PDB entry 8CZO | electron microscopy, 4.30 A resolution (low resolution: residue-level contacts below are approximate; hydrogen-bond / salt-bridge calls are withheld) | chains O and S of the 44 polymer chains in the assembly

[Chain O (and S)]
Name: B-cell lymphoma/leukemia 10
From: Homo sapiens
Notes: chain S of this document is another copy of the same molecule, construct and numbering; everything in this record applies to it too
Reference sequence: O95999 (BCL10_HUMAN); numbering as in UniProt (aligned over 10-115)
Chain sequence (106 residues; each row starts with the number of its first residue):
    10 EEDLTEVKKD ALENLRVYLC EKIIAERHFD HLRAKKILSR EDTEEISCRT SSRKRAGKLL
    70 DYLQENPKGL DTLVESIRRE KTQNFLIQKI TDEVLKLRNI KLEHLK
UniProt features mapped onto this chain:
  - cross-link (Glycyl lysine isopeptide (Lys-Gly)): Lys17 (interchain with G-Cter in ubiquitin), Lys31 (interchain with G-Cter in ubiquitin), Lys63 (interchain with G-Cter in ubiquitin)
Reported in the primary citation:
  - disease-associated variants - R58Q (Tm change 4.2 degC): increased stability

[Chain O / chain S interface]
Contacting residue pairs - 16 pairs, chain O then chain S:
  Ile46(O) - Lys90(S)
  Leu47(O) - Lys90(S)
  Ser48(O) - His37(S)
  Ser48(O) - Lys90(S)
  Glu50(O) - His37(S)
  Asp51(O) - His37(S)
  Glu54(O) - Arg36(S)
  Glu74(O) - Glu30(S)
  Glu74(O) - Lys31(S)
  Glu74(O) - Ile33(S)
  Asn75(O) - Lys31(S)
  Asn75(O) - Phe94(S)
  Pro76(O) - Lys31(S)
  Pro76(O) - Phe94(S)
  Pro76(O) - Gln97(S)
  Lys77(O) - Phe94(S)
Interface residues without a listed pair, chain O (12 interface residues in all): Lys45, Tyr71
Interface residues without a listed pair, chain S (10 interface residues in all): Thr91, Asn93

[Overview]
Chain O and chain S form an interface of 12 and 10 residues respectively. From the paper: R58Q of chain O
increases stability.
Chain O and chain S are both B-cell lymphoma/leukemia 10 (Homo sapiens); the structure, Cryo-EM structure of
BCL10 CARD - MALT1 DD filament, was determined by electron microscopy together with 8CZD from the same study.
